PDB entry 8CGR | electron microscopy, 2.12 A resolution | chains A and L of the 14 polymer chains in the assembly

Chain A:
Molecule: 16S rRNA
Source organism: Escherichia coli BW25113
Sequence (1540 nucleotides; each row starts with the number of its first residue):
     1 AAAUUGAAGA GUUUGAUCAU GGCUCAGAUU GAACGCUGGC GGCAGGCCUA ACACAUGCAA
    61 GUCGAACGGU AACAGGAAGA AGCUUGCUUC UUUGCUGACG AGUGGCGGAC GGGUGAGUAA
   121 UGUCUGGGAA ACUGCCUGAU GGAGGGGGAU AACUACUGGA AACGGUAGCU AAUACCGCAU
   181 AACGUCGCAA GACCAAAGAG GGGGACCUUC GGGCCUCUUG CCAUCGGAUG UGCCCAGAUG
   241 GGAUUAGCUA GUAGGUGGGG UAACGGCUCA CCUAGGCGAC GAUCCCUAGC UGGUCUGAGA
   301 GGAUGACCAG CCACACUGGA ACUGAGACAC GGUCCAGACU CCUACGGGAG GCAGCAGUGG
   361 GGAAUAUUGC ACAAUGGGCG CAAGCCUGAU GCAGCCAUGC CGCGUGUAUG AAGAAGCCCU
   421 UCGGGUUGUA AAGUACUUUC AGCGGGGAGG AAGGGAGUAA AGUUAAUACC UUUGCUCAUU
   481 GACGUUACCC GCAGAAGAAG CACCGGCUAA CUCCGUGCCA GCAGCCXCGG UAAUACGGAG
   541 GGUGCAAGCG UUAAUCGGAA UUACUGGGCG UAAAGCGCAC GCAGGCGGUU UGUUAAGUCA
   601 GAUGUGAAAU CCCCGGGCUC AACCUGGGAA CUGCAUCUGA UACUGGCAAG CUUGAGUCUC
   661 GUAGAGGGGG GUAGAAUUCC AGGUGUAGCG GUGAAAUGCG UAGAGAUCUG GAGGAAUACC
   721 GGUGGCGAAG GCGGCCCCCU GGACGAAGAC UGACGCUCAG GUGCGAAAGC GUGGGGAGCA
   781 AACAGGAUUA GAUACCCUGG UAGUCCACGC CGUAAACGAU GUCGACUUGG AGGUUGUGCC
   841 CUUGAGGCGU GGCUUCCGGA GCUAACGCGU UAAGUCGACC GCCUGGGGAG UACGGCCGCA
   901 AGGUUAAAAC UCAAAUGAAU UGACGGGGGC CCGCACAAGC GGUGGAGCAU GUGGUUUAAU
   961 UCGAUGXAAC GCGAAGAACC UUACCUGGUC UUGACAUCCA CGGAAGUUUU CAGAGAUGAG
  1021 AAUGUGCCUU CGGGAACCGU GAGACAGGUG CUGCAUGGCU GUCGUCAGCU CGUGUUGUGA
  1081 AAUGUUGGGU UAAGUCCCGC AACGAGCGCA ACCCUUAUCC UUUGUUGCCA GCGGUCCGGC
  1141 CGGGAACUCA AAGGAGACUG CCAGUGAUAA ACUGGAGGAA GGUGGGGAUG ACGUCAAGUC
  1201 AUCAUGGCCC UUACGACCAG GGCUACACAC GUGCUACAAU GGCGCAUACA AAGAGAAGCG
  1261 ACCUCGCGAG AGCAAGCGGA CCUCAUAAAG UGCGUCGUAG UCCGGAUUGG AGUCUGCAAC
  1321 UCGACUCCAU GAAGUCGGAA UCGCUAGUAA UCGUGGAUCA GAAUGCCACG GUGAAUACGU
  1381 UCCCGGGCCU UGUACACACC GCCCGUXACA CCAUGGGAGU GGGUUGCAAA AGAAGUAGGU
  1441 AGCUUAACCU UCGGGAGGGC GCUUACCACU UUGUGAUUCA UGACUGGGGU GAAGUCGUAA
  1501 CAAGGUAACC GUAGGGGAAC CUGCGGUUGG AUCACCUCCU
Not modelled in the structure: 205-213, 841-845, 930-1389, 1535-1540
Modified positions: PSU (pseudouridine-5'-monophosphate) at position 516, G7M (N7-methyl-guanosine-5'-monophosphate) at position 527, 2MG (2N-methylguanosine-5'-monophosphate) at position 966, 5MC (5-methylcytidine-5'-monophosphate) at position 967, 2MG (2N-methylguanosine-5'-monophosphate) at position 1207, 4OC (4n,o2'-methylcytidine-5'-monophosphate) at position 1402, 5MC (5-methylcytidine-5'-monophosphate) at position 1407, UR3 (3-methyluridine-5'-monophoshate) at position 1498, 2MG (2N-methylguanosine-5'-monophosphate) at position 1516, MA6 (6N-dimethyladenosine-5'-monophoshate) at position 1518, MA6 (6N-dimethyladenosine-5'-monophoshate) at position 1519
Metal / ion sites: K+ site 1: G11, U12, G21, G22; K+ site 2: U12, C526, G7M_527, A914; Mg2+ site 1 near G21 (its only coordinating residue here); Mg2+ site 2: A59, U387; K+ site 3: G61, U62, G104, G105; Mg2+ site 3 near G100 (its only coordinating residue here); K+ site 4: G107, G324, G326; Mg2+ site 4: A109, G331; K+ site 5: A109, C110, G111; Mg2+ site 5 near G111 (its only coordinating residue here); K+ site 6: G115, A116, G117, G289; Mg2+ site 6: A116, G117, G289; 21 more K+ sites not listed; 32 more Mg2+ sites not listed
Residues lining bound ligands:
  - apramycin (AM2), molecule 1: G818, A819, U820, U854, U855, C856, C857, C868, G869, U871
  - apramycin (AM2), molecule 2: G1405, 5MC_1407, A1408, C1409, G1491, A1492, A1493, G1494, U1495, C1496
  - apramycin (AM2), molecule 3: G1423, U1424, U1425, G1426, C1427, A1428, A1429, A1430, A1431, A1468, C1469, U1470, U1471, U1472, G1473, U1474

Chain L:
Molecule: Small ribosomal subunit protein uS12
Source organism: Escherichia coli BW25113
Reference sequence: P0A7S3 (RS12_ECOLI); residue numbers follow UniProt; this construct covers 1-124
Sequence (124 residues; each row starts with the number of its first residue):
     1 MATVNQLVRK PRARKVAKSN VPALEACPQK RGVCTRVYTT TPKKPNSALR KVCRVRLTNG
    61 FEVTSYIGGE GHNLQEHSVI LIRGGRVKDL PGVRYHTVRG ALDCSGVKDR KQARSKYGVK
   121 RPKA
Not modelled in the structure: 1, 15-17
Modified positions: Asp89 ((3R)-3-(methylsulfanyl)-L-aspartic acid; D2T)
Metal / ion sites: K+: Pro45, Asn46 (shared with C518(A), G529(A) of chain A)

Interface between chain A and chain L:
Pairs across the interface (119):
  A32(A) - Pro28(L)  base contact
  A33(A) - Pro28(L)  sugar contact
  A33(A) - Gln29(L)  hydrogen bond to the sugar
  C34(A) - Gln29(L)  sugar contact
  C34(A) - Leu81(L)  sugar contact
  C34(A) - Val98(L)  sugar contact
  G35(A) - Gly100(L)  sugar contact
  G35(A) - Ser115(L)  hydrogen bond to the sugar
  G35(A) - Gly118(L)  hydrogen bond to the sugar
  C36(A) - Arg114(L)  hydrogen bond to the sugar
  C36(A) - Ser115(L)  sugar contact
  C36(A) - Val119(L)  sugar contact
  C36(A) - Lys120(L)  salt bridge to the phosphate
  C36(A) - Arg121(L)  hydrogen bond to the phosphate
  U37(A) - Lys120(L)  phosphate contact
  U37(A) - Arg121(L)  hydrogen bond to the phosphate
  G302(A) - Arg14(L)  hydrogen bond to the phosphate
  A303(A) - Arg14(L)  salt bridge to the phosphate
  G362(A) - Arg31(L)  salt bridge to the phosphate
  G362(A) - Thr58(L)  phosphate contact
  A363(A) - Cys27(L)  hydrogen bond to the base
  A363(A) - Pro28(L)  base contact
  A363(A) - Gln29(L)  base contact
  A363(A) - Lys30(L)  phosphate contact
  A363(A) - Arg31(L)  salt bridge to the phosphate
  A363(A) - Thr58(L)  hydrogen bond to the phosphate
  A363(A) - Leu81(L)  sugar contact
  G500(A) - Arg121(L)  salt bridge to the phosphate
  C501(A) - Arg114(L)  salt bridge to the phosphate
  C501(A) - Ser115(L)  hydrogen bond to the phosphate
  C501(A) - Arg121(L)  salt bridge to the phosphate
  A502(A) - Ala113(L)  phosphate contact
  A502(A) - Arg114(L)  hydrogen bond to the phosphate
  A502(A) - Ser115(L)  hydrogen bond to the phosphate
  A502(A) - Lys116(L)  hydrogen bond to the phosphate
  C503(A) - Ala113(L)  phosphate contact
  C503(A) - Lys116(L)  salt bridge to the phosphate
  C518(A) - Pro45(L)  base contact
  C518(A) - Ser47(L)  phosphate contact
  C519(A) - Ser47(L)  hydrogen bond to the phosphate
  C519(A) - Ala48(L)  phosphate contact
  A520(A) - Ala48(L)  phosphate contact
  A520(A) - Leu49(L)  hydrogen bond to the phosphate
  A520(A) - Lys51(L)  salt bridge to the phosphate
  G521(A) - Leu49(L)  phosphate contact
  G521(A) - Arg50(L)  hydrogen bond to the base
  G521(A) - Lys51(L)  salt bridge to the phosphate
  G521(A) - Gly69(L)  phosphate contact
  G521(A) - Glu70(L)  phosphate contact
  G521(A) - Gly71(L)  hydrogen bond to the phosphate
  C522(A) - Asn46(L)  base contact
  C522(A) - Arg50(L)  base contact
  C522(A) - Tyr66(L)  hydrogen bond to the phosphate
  C522(A) - Gly68(L)  phosphate contact
  C522(A) - Gly69(L)  hydrogen bond to the phosphate
  C522(A) - Asp89(L)  base contact
  C522(A) - Tyr117(L)  sugar contact
  A523(A) - Arg50(L)  base contact
  A523(A) - Val87(L)  base contact
  A523(A) - Lys88(L)  base contact
  A523(A) - Asp89(L)  base contact
  A523(A) - Tyr117(L)  phosphate contact
  C525(A) - Arg86(L)  salt bridge to the phosphate
  C525(A) - Lys88(L)  phosphate contact
  C526(A) - Lys88(L)  salt bridge to the phosphate
  G7M_527(A) - Asn46(L)  base contact
  G7M_527(A) - Asp89(L)  base contact
  C528(A) - Asn46(L)  hydrogen bond to the base
  G529(A) - Asn46(L)  base contact
  G529(A) - Ser47(L)  hydrogen bond to the base
  G537(A) - Glu70(L)  sugar contact
  G537(A) - Arg110(L)  salt bridge to the phosphate
  G538(A) - Arg110(L)  salt bridge to the phosphate
  G538(A) - Lys111(L)  hydrogen bond to the phosphate
  G538(A) - Gln112(L)  hydrogen bond to the phosphate
  A539(A) - Lys111(L)  phosphate contact
  A539(A) - Gln112(L)  hydrogen bond to the phosphate
  G550(A) - Lys116(L)  sugar contact
  U551(A) - Arg83(L)  hydrogen bond to the sugar
  U551(A) - Lys116(L)  sugar contact
  U552(A) - Pro28(L)  hydrogen bond to the sugar
  U552(A) - Arg83(L)  sugar contact
  U552(A) - Gly84(L)  hydrogen bond to the sugar
  A553(A) - Val21(L)  phosphate contact
  A553(A) - Leu24(L)  sugar contact
  A553(A) - Ala26(L)  hydrogen bond to the sugar
  A553(A) - Cys27(L)  sugar contact
  A553(A) - Pro28(L)  sugar contact
  A553(A) - Gly84(L)  phosphate contact
  A554(A) - Ser19(L)  hydrogen bond to the phosphate
  A554(A) - Val21(L)  phosphate contact
  A554(A) - Ala26(L)  sugar contact
  U562(A) - Arg12(L)  phosphate contact
  U562(A) - Ala13(L)  hydrogen bond to the base
  U562(A) - Arg14(L)  sugar contact
  A563(A) - Arg12(L)  base contact
  C564(A) - Leu7(L)  phosphate contact
  C564(A) - Arg12(L)  salt bridge to the phosphate
  G567(A) - Ala2(L)  base contact
  G567(A) - Arg12(L)  hydrogen bond to the base
  G568(A) - Ala2(L)  hydrogen bond to the base
  G585(A) - Asn5(L)  hydrogen bond to the sugar
  C879(A) - Asn5(L)  phosphate contact
  C880(A) - Thr3(L)  hydrogen bond to the phosphate
  C880(A) - Asn5(L)  hydrogen bond to the phosphate
  C880(A) - Gln6(L)  base contact
  C880(A) - Arg9(L)  salt bridge to the phosphate
  G881(A) - Gln6(L)  hydrogen bond to the base
  G881(A) - Arg9(L)  salt bridge to the phosphate
  C882(A) - Ala2(L)  base contact
  C882(A) - Gln6(L)  base contact
  C883(A) - Arg12(L)  base contact
  U884(A) - Arg12(L)  hydrogen bond to the base
  C910(A) - Lys18(L)  phosphate contact
  C910(A) - Arg94(L)  salt bridge to the phosphate
  C912(A) - Lys43(L)  phosphate contact
  A913(A) - Lys43(L)  salt bridge to the phosphate
  A913(A) - Lys88(L)  salt bridge to the phosphate
  A1492(A) - Lys44(L)  hydrogen bond to the sugar
Interface residues without a listed pair, chain A (54 interface residues in all): G524, C556, A909, U911, G1491
Interface residues without a listed pair, chain L (61 interface residues in all): Gly85, Gly92, Arg99, Ala101, Asp109

In short:
Chain A and chain L form an interface of 54 and 61 residues respectively; the contacts include 38 hydrogen
bonds and 20 salt bridges. Among the polar pairs are A363(A)-Cys27(L), G521(A)-Arg50(L) and C528(A)-Asn46(L).
Chain A binds 3 copies of apramycin.
Chain A is 16S rRNA and chain L is Small ribosomal subunit protein uS12, both from Escherichia coli BW25113;
the structure, Apramycin bound to the 30S body, was determined by electron microscopy together with 8CA7,
8CAI, 8CEP, 8CF1, 8CF8, 8CGI, 8CGJ and 8CGU from the same study.
